6BID - chain A; structure by X-ray diffraction, 1.15 A resolution.

== Chain A ==
Name: 3C-like protease
Source organism: Norwalk virus
Notes: EC 3.4.22.66
UniProtKB: Q83883 (POLG_NVN68); residues 1-181 here correspond to UniProt positions 1101-1281 (UniProt number = residue number + 1100)
Chain sequence (188 residues; row label = number of the first residue in the row; numbers below 1 keep their minus sign (Met-6 is residue -6)):
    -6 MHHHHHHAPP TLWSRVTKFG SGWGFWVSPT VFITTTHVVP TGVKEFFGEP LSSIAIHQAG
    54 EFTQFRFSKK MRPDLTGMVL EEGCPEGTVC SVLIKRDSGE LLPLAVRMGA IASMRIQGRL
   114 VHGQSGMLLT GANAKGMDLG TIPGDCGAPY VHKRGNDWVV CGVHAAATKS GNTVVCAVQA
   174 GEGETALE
Unresolved in the structure: -6 to -1, 130, 174-181
Construct notes: expression tag (-6 to 0)
UniProt features mapped onto this chain:
  - active site (For 3CLpro activity): His30, Glu54, Cys139
  - site: Glu181 (Cleavage)
Glycans and other covalent adducts: compound DW4 linked to Cys139
Small-molecule neighbours: DW4 (benzyl [(8S,11S,14S)-11-(cyclohexylmethyl)-8-(hydroxymethyl)-5,10,13-trioxo-1,4,9,12,17,18-hexaazabicyclo[14.2.1]nonadeca-16(19),17-dien-14-yl]carbamate): His30, Glu54, Met107, Ile109, Gln110, Arg112, Val114, Gly133, Thr134, Ile135, Pro136, His157, Ala158, Ala159, Ala160, Thr161, Lys162, Thr166, Val168

== Summary ==
Compound DW4 is covalently linked to Cys139. UniProt lists 3 active-site residues.
Chain A is 3C-like protease (Norwalk virus); the structure, 1.15 A resolution structure of Norovirus 3CL
protease in complex with a triazole-based macrocyclic inhibitor, was determined by X-ray diffraction together
with 6BIB and 6BIC from the same study.
